PDB entry 5CCG | X-ray diffraction, 3.50 A resolution | chains C and E of the 6 polymer chains in the assembly

== Chain C ==
Protein: Synaptosomal-associated protein 25
Source organism: Rattus norvegicus
Reference sequence: P60881 (SNP25_RAT), isoform P60881-2; residue numbers follow UniProt; this construct covers 7-83
Sequence (77 residues; row label = number of the first residue in the row):
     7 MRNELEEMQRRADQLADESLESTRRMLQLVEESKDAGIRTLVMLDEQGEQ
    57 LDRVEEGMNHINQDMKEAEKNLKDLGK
Disordered / not traced: 7-8, 83
Metal / ion sites: Ca2+ near E61 (its only coordinating residue here)

== Chain E ==
Protein: Synaptotagmin-1
Source organism: Rattus norvegicus
Reference sequence: P21707 (SYT1_RAT); residues 141-421 here = UniProt positions 141-421
Sequence (281 residues; numbered 141 to 421; the number before each row is that of its first residue):
   141 KLGKLQYSLDYDFQNNQLLVGIIQAAELPALDMGGTSDPYVKVFLLPDKK
   191 KKFETKVHRKTLNPVFNEQFTFKVPYSELGGKTLVMAVYDFDRFSKHDII
   241 GEFKVPMNTVDFGHVTEEWRDLQSAEKEEQEKLGDICFSLRYVPTAGKLT
   291 VVILEAKNLKKMDVGGLSDPYVKIHLMQNGKRLKKKKTTIKKNTLNPYYN
   341 ESFSFEVPFEQIQKVQVVVTVLDYDKIGKNDAIGKVFVGYNSTGAELRHW
   391 SDMLANPRRPIAQWHTLQVEEEVDAMLAVKK
Disordered / not traced: 420-421
Metal / ion sites: Ca2+ site 1: D172, D230, F231; Ca2+ site 2: D172, D178; Ca2+ site 3: M302, D365; Ca2+ site 4: D309, D363, Y364, D365; Ca2+ site 5: E346 (shared with 4 residues of chain K)
Swiss-Prot annotation at these positions:
  - binding site (Ca(2+)): L171, D172, D178, D230, F231, D232, S235, K236, D238, D303, D309, D363, D365, D371
  - modified residue: Y229 (Phosphotyrosine), S264 (Phosphoserine), S342 (Phosphoserine), S344 (Phosphoserine)
  - mutagenesis: R233 (R233Q: Impaired Ca(2+)-affinity), M302 (M302K: Fails to localize at nerve terminals), D303 (D303G: Fails to relocalize to nerve terminals after stimulation of neurotransmitter release), D365 (D365E: Fails to relocalize to nerve terminals after stimulation of neurotransmitter release), I367 (I367T: Slows synaptic vesicle fusion kinetics and exocytosis. Impairs the kinetics of synaptic vesicle endocytosis), N370 (N370K: Slows synaptic vesicle fusion kinetics and exocytosis)
Reported in the primary citation:
  - mutagenesis - R281A/R398A/R399A: decreased signaling
  - mutagenesis - R281A/R398A/R399A, R281A/E295A/Y338W/R398A/R399A: decreased binding to Syntaxin-1A

== How chain C and chain E interact ==
Pairs across the interface (12):
  K40(C) - E295(E)  salt bridge
  K40(C) - N336(E)
  I44(C) - L294(E)  hydrophobic
  I44(C) - E295(E)
  L47(C) - Y338(E)
  L47(C) - N340(E)
  V48(C) - L294(E)  hydrophobic
  V48(C) - A402(E)  hydrophobic
  D51(C) - P400(E)
  E52(C) - R399(E)  salt bridge
  E52(C) - P400(E)
  E55(C) - R281(E)  salt bridge
Interface residues without a listed pair, chain C (9 interface residues in all): Q56, R59
Interface residues without a listed pair, chain E (12 interface residues in all): V292, R398, W404
The authors on this interface:
  - interface residues, chain C: K40(C), I44(C), L47(C), V48(C), D51(C), E52(C), E55(C)
  - hot spots on chain C (mutagenesis) - D51A/E52A/E55A: decreased binding to Synaptotagmin-1 (chain E)
  - interface residues, chain E: R281(E), V292(E), L294(E), E295(E), R398(E), R399(E), A402(E)
  - hot spots on chain E (mutagenesis) - R281A/R398A/R399A, R281A/E295A/Y338W/R398A/R399A, E295A/Y338W: decreased binding to Syntaxin-1A

== Summary ==
The interface between chain C and chain E involves 9 residues on one side and 12 on the other; the contacts
include 3 salt bridges. Polar contacts include K40(C)-E295(E), E52(C)-R399(E) and E55(C)-R281(E). The paper
reports that R281A/R398A/R399A, R281A/E295A/Y338W/R398A/R399A and E295A/Y338W of chain E reduce binding to
Syntaxin-1A; interface residues K40(C), I44(C) and R281(E) among others.
Here chain C is Synaptosomal-associated protein 25 and chain E is Synaptotagmin-1, both from Rattus
norvegicus. Entry 5CCG (Structure of the Ca2+-bound synaptotagmin-1 SNARE complex (long unit cell form)) was
determined by X-ray diffraction (same publication as 5CCH, 5CCI and 5CCJ).
